5JWT - chain A; structure by X-ray diffraction, 1.41 A resolution.

== Chain A ==
Molecule: Endolysin
Organism: Enterobacteria phage T4
Notes: EC 3.2.1.17
UniProt: P00720 (ENLYS_BPT4); numbering as in UniProt (aligned over 1-164)
Amino-acid sequence (164 residues; each row starts with the number of its first residue):
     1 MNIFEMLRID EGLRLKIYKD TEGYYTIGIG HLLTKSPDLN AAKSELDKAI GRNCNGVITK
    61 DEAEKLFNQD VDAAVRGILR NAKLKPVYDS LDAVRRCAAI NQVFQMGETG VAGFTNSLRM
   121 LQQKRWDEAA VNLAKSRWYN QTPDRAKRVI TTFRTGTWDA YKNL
Disordered / not traced: 162-164
Differences from the reference sequence: engineered mutation Gly-12 (Arg in P00720), Asp-38 (Ser in P00720), Ala-99 (Leu in P00720), Gln-102 (Met in P00720), Arg-137 (Ile in P00720), Asp-144 (Asn in P00720)
Ligand contacts: benzene (BNZ): Ile-78, Leu-84, Val-87, Tyr-88, Leu-91, Ala-99, Gln-102, Val-103, Val-111, Leu-118, Leu-121, Phe-153
Swiss-Prot annotation at these positions:
  - active site (Proton donor/acceptor): Glu-11, Asp-20
  - binding site (substrate): Leu-32, Phe-104, Ser-117, Asn-132

== Summary ==
Bound to chain A: benzene. UniProt lists active-site residues Glu-11 and Asp-20 and 4 substrate-binding
residues.
Chain A is Endolysin (Enterobacteria phage T4); the structure, T4 Lysozyme L99A/M102Q with Benzene Bound, was
determined by X-ray diffraction together with 5JWS, 5JWU, 5JWV and 5JWW from the same study.
